PDB entry 7MKA | electron microscopy, 3.54 A resolution | chains d and g of the 15 polymer chains in the assembly

# Chain d
Protein: DNA-directed RNA polymerase II subunit RPB4
Source organism: Saccharomyces cerevisiae
UniProtKB: A0A6A5PTI6 (A0A6A5PTI6_YEASX); residues 1-221 here = UniProt positions 1-221
Chain sequence (221 residues; each row starts with the number of its first residue):
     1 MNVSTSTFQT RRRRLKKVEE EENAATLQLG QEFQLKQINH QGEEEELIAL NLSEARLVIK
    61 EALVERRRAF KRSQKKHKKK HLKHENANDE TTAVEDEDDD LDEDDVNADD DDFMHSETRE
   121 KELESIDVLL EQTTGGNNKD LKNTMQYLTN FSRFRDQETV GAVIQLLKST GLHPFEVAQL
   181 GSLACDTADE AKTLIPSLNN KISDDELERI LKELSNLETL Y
Unresolved in the structure: 1-13, 77-116

# Chain g
Protein: DNA-directed RNA polymerase II subunit RPB7
Source organism: Saccharomyces cerevisiae
UniProtKB: A0A6A5Q270 (A0A6A5Q270_YEASX); numbering as in UniProt (aligned over 1-171)
Chain sequence (171 residues; each row starts with the number of its first residue):
     1 MFFIKDLSLN ITLHPSFFGP RMKQYLKTKL LEEVEGSCTG KFGYILCVLD YDNIDIQRGR
    61 ILPTDGSAEF NVKYRAVVFK PFKGEVVDGT VVSCSQHGFE VQVGPMKVFV TKHLMPQDLT
   121 FNAGSNPPSY QSSEDVITIK SRIRVKIEGC ISQVSSIHAI GSIKEDYLGA I

# Chain d / chain g interface
Pairs across the interface (63; chain d residue first):
  Glu22(d) - Lys83(g)
  Glu22(d) - Glu148(g)
  Asn23(d) - Phe82(g)
  Asn23(d) - Lys83(g)
  Asn23(d) - Glu148(g)
  Ala24(d) - Lys83(g)
  Ala24(d) - Gly84(g)
  Ala25(d) - Lys83(g)
  Ala25(d) - Gly84(g)
  Leu27(d) - Phe82(g)  hydrophobic
  Glu32(d) - Lys41(g)  hydrogen bond (backbone-side chain)
  Phe33(d) - Phe3(g)  hydrophobic
  Phe33(d) - Lys41(g)
  Phe33(d) - Lys80(g)
  Gln37(d) - Lys5(g)
  Ile38(d) - Lys5(g)  hydrogen bond (backbone-side chain)
  Asn39(d) - Lys5(g)
  His40(d) - Asp6(g)
  His40(d) - Lys73(g)
  Glu45(d) - Lys5(g)  salt bridge
  Leu47(d) - Phe3(g)  hydrophobic
  Ile48(d) - Phe3(g)
  Ile48(d) - Ile4(g)  hydrogen bond (backbone-backbone)
  Ala49(d) - Met1(g)  hydrophobic
  Ala49(d) - Phe2(g)
  Ala49(d) - Phe3(g)  hydrophobic
  Leu50(d) - Met1(g)
  Leu50(d) - Phe2(g)  hydrogen bond (backbone-backbone)
  Asn51(d) - Phe2(g)
  Leu52(d) - Phe2(g)  hydrophobic
  Ala55(d) - Phe2(g)  hydrophobic
  Val58(d) - Leu49(g)  hydrophobic
  Glu65(d) - Asp52(g)
  Arg66(d) - Tyr51(g)
  Asn138(d) - Glu35(g)
  Asp140(d) - Gly36(g)
  Leu141(d) - Glu35(g)
  Leu141(d) - Leu46(g)
  Thr144(d) - Tyr44(g)
  Thr144(d) - Pro105(g)
  Tyr147(d) - Val87(g)
  Tyr147(d) - Gly104(g)
  Tyr147(d) - Pro105(g)
  Phe151(d) - Phe2(g)  hydrophobic
  Phe151(d) - Tyr44(g)
  Phe151(d) - Phe79(g)  hydrophobic
  Gln179(d) - Glu85(g)  hydrogen bond
  Ser182(d) - Glu85(g)  hydrogen bond
  Ser182(d) - Val86(g)
  Ser182(d) - Val87(g)
  Ser182(d) - Asp88(g)
  Leu183(d) - Val86(g)
  Leu183(d) - Val87(g)
  Leu183(d) - Asp88(g)
  Leu183(d) - Arg144(g)
  Leu183(d) - Tyr167(g)  hydrophobic
  Ala184(d) - Asp88(g)  hydrogen bond (backbone-side chain)
  Ala184(d) - Arg144(g)  hydrogen bond (backbone-side chain)
  Glu190(d) - Tyr167(g)
  Thr193(d) - Asp166(g)
  Leu194(d) - Val86(g)  hydrophobic
  Leu194(d) - Asp166(g)
  Leu194(d) - Tyr167(g)
Interface residues without a listed pair, chain d (38 interface residues in all): Leu148, Phe175, Cys185
Interface residues without a listed pair, chain g (34 interface residues in all): Ser8, Phe42, Val48, Leu168

# Overview
38 residues of chain d and 34 residues of chain g are in contact, with 8 hydrogen bonds and 1 salt bridge.
Among the polar pairs are Glu45(d)-Lys5(g), Glu32(d)-Lys41(g) and Ile38(d)-Lys5(g).
Chain d is DNA-directed RNA polymerase II subunit RPB4 and chain g is DNA-directed RNA polymerase II subunit
RPB7, both from Saccharomyces cerevisiae; the structure, Structure of EC+EC (leading EC-focused), was
determined by electron microscopy together with 7MEI, 7MK9, 7ML0, 7ML1, 7ML2, 7ML3 and 7ML4 from the same
study.
